PDB entry 2J59 | X-ray diffraction, 2.10 A resolution | chains A and M

== Chain A ==
Protein: ADP-ribosylation factor 1
Source organism: Mus musculus
Notes: fragment: delta 17-arf1, residues 17-180
Reference sequence: P84078 (ARF1_MOUSE); residues 18-181 here correspond to UniProt positions 17-180 (UniProt number = residue number - 1)
Chain sequence (166 residues; numbered 16 to 181; the number before each row is that of its first residue):
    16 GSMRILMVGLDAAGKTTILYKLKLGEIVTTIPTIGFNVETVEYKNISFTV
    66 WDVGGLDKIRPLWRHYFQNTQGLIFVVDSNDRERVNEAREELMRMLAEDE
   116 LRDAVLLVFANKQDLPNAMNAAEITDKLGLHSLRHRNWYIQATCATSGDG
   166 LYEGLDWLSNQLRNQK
Unresolved in the structure: 181
Differences from the reference sequence: engineered mutation Leu-71 (Gln70 in P84078)
Bound ions: Mg2+: Thr-31, Thr-48 (together with GTP)
Ligand contacts:
  - 1,4-diethylene dioxide (DIO): Trp-153, Tyr-154, Ile-155
  - GTP (guanosine-5'-triphosphate): Leu-25, Asp-26, Ala-27, Ala-28, Gly-29, Lys-30, Thr-31, Thr-32, Thr-45, Ile-46, Pro-47, Thr-48, Asp-67, Val-68, Gly-69, Gly-70, Leu-71, Asn-126, Lys-127, Asp-129, Leu-130, Cys-159, Ala-160, Thr-161

== Chain M ==
Protein: Rho-gtpase activating protein 10
Source organism: Homo sapiens
Notes: fragment: arf-binding domain, residues 929-1096
Reference sequence: Q8NI19 (Q8NI19_HUMAN); residue numbers follow UniProt; this construct covers 929-1096
Chain sequence (168 residues; each row starts with the number of its first residue):
   929 SDAAKEGWLHFRPLVTDKGKRVGGSIRPWKQMYVVLRGHSLYLYKDKREQ
   979 TTPSEEEQPISVNACLIDISYSETKRKNVFRLTTSDCECLFQAEDRDDML
  1029 AWIKTIQESSNLNEEDTGVTNRDLISRRIKEYNNLMSKAEQLPKTPRQSL
  1079 SIRQTLLGAKSEPKTQSP
Unresolved in the structure: 929-930, 944-955, 979-986, 1064-1096

== How chain A and chain M interact ==
Pairs across the interface (26):
  Tyr-35(A) with Tyr-999(M), hydrophobic
  Val-43(A) with Tyr-999(M), hydrophobic
  Thr-44(A) with Ile-997(M); Tyr-999(M), hydrogen bond (backbone-side chain); Arg-1024(M)
  Thr-45(A) with Ile-997(M); Tyr-999(M)
  Ile-46(A) with Ile-995(M); Asp-996(M); Ile-1031(M), hydrophobic
  Ile-49(A) with Asn-1049(M); Ile-1053(M)
  Gly-50(A) with Ile-1053(M)
  Phe-51(A) with Arg-1056(M), hydrogen bond (backbone-side chain); Ile-1057(M); Tyr-1060(M), hydrophobic
  Val-53(A) with Tyr-1060(M), hydrophobic
  Glu-54(A) with Ser-1000(M), hydrogen bond
  Trp-66(A) with Tyr-1060(M), hydrophobic; Asn-1061(M)
  Lys-73(A) with Glu-1042(M)
  Leu-77(A) with Arg-1050(M); Ile-1053(M), hydrophobic
  His-80(A) with Ile-1057(M)
  Tyr-81(A) with Ile-1053(M); Ile-1057(M)
Other interface residues (no listed pair), chain A (18 interface residues in all): Thr-31, Thr-48, Asn-52
Other interface residues (no listed pair), chain M (19 interface residues in all): Leu-994, Leu-1028, Gln-1035, Ser-1054

== Overview ==
Chain A and chain M form an interface of 18 and 19 residues respectively; the contacts include 3 hydrogen
bonds. Polar contacts include Thr-44(A)/Tyr-999(M), Phe-51(A)/Arg-1056(M) and Glu-54(A)/Ser-1000(M). Chain A
binds GTP and 1,4-diethylene dioxide. Thr-31(A) and Thr-48(A) form the Mg2+ site.
Chain A is ADP-ribosylation factor 1 (Mus musculus) and chain M is Rho-gtpase activating protein 10 (Homo
sapiens); the structure, Crystal structure of the ARF1:ARHGAP21-ArfBD complex, was determined by X-ray
diffraction.
